2MVD - chains A and B; structure by solution NMR.

Chain A:
Molecule: Insulin A chain
Reference sequence: P01308 (INS_HUMAN); residues 1-21 here correspond to UniProt positions 90-110 (UniProt number = residue number + 89)
Sequence (21 residues; each row starts with the number of its first residue):
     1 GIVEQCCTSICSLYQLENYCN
Disulfide bonds: Cys6-Cys11

Chain B:
Molecule: Insulin B chain
Reference sequence: P01308 (INS_HUMAN); residues 31-60 here correspond to UniProt positions 25-54 (UniProt number = residue number - 6)
Sequence (30 residues; numbered 31 to 60; the number before each row is that of its first residue):
    31 FVNQHLCGSHLVEALYLVCGEQGFFYTPKT
Sequence notes: engineered mutation Gln52 (Arg46 in P01308)
From the paper describing this entry:
  - conformationally variable residues (loop rearrangement, order/disorder transition): Gly50 to Gly53, Phe55 to Thr60

Interface between chain A and chain B:
Disulfides between the chains: Cys7(A)-Cys37(B), Cys20(A)-Cys49(B)
Residue-residue contacts (20; chain A residue first):
  Ile2(A) - Leu41(B)
  Ile2(A) - Leu45(B)
  Val3(A) - Gly38(B)
  Val3(A) - Leu41(B)
  Cys6(A) - His35(B)
  Cys6(A) - Leu41(B)
  Cys7(A) - His35(B)
  Cys7(A) - Cys37(B)  disulfide
  Thr8(A) - His35(B)
  Ser9(A) - His35(B)
  Ile10(A) - Asn33(B)
  Ile10(A) - Gln34(B)
  Ile10(A) - His35(B)
  Cys11(A) - Asn33(B)
  Ser12(A) - Asn33(B)
  Leu13(A) - Phe31(B)
  Leu16(A) - Val48(B)
  Cys20(A) - Leu45(B)
  Cys20(A) - Cys49(B)  disulfide
  Asn21(A) - Cys49(B)
Other interface residues (no listed pair), chain A (14 interface residues in all): Tyr19
Other interface residues (no listed pair), chain B (11 interface residues in all): Leu36

In short:
14 residues of chain A face 11 of chain B across their interface; the contacts include 2 disulfide bonds. The
paper reports conformational variability at Gly50(B) and Phe55(B).
Chain A is Insulin A chain and chain B is Insulin B chain; the structure, Solution structure of
[GlnB22]-insulin mutant at pH 1.9, was determined by solution NMR together with 2MVC from the same study.
